PDB entry 9GI2 | electron microscopy, 3.40 A resolution | chains A and B

Chain A:
Protein: Acyl carrier protein
Source organism: Escherichia coli MC1061
UniProt: P0A6A8 (ACP_ECOLI); residues 0-77 here correspond to UniProt positions 1-78 (UniProt number = residue number + 1)
Amino-acid sequence (78 residues; each row starts with the number of its first residue; numbering starts at 0):
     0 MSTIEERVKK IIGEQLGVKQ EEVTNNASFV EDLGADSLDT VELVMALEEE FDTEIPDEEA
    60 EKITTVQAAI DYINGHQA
Not modelled in the structure: 0-2, 77
UniProt features mapped onto this chain:
  - modified residue: Ser36 (O-(pantetheine 4'-phosphoryl)serine)

Chain B:
Protein: Siderophore exporter MmpL4
Source organism: Mycobacterium tuberculosis
Notes: engineered mutation(s): Deletion (S491-Y685)
UniProt: P9WJV2 (MMPL4_MYCTO); the construct has insertions or renumbered stretches relative to UniProt, so the offset changes along the chain: 2-487 = UniProt 2-487; 679-681 = UniProt 488-490; 687-967 = UniProt 687-967
Amino-acid sequence (783 residues; row label = number of the first residue in the row; note: 191 numbers in that range are skipped by the numbering (no residue carries them; nothing is unmodelled there)):
     1 VSTKFANDSN TNARPEKPFI ARMIHAFAVP IILGWLAVCV VVTVFVPSLE AVGQERSVSL
    61 SPKDAPSFEA MGRIGMVFKE GDSDSFAMVI IEGNQPLGDA AHKYYDGLVA QLRADKKHVQ
   121 SVQDLWGDPL TAAGVQSNDG KAAYVQLSLA GNQGTPLANE SVEAVRSIVE STPAPPGIKA
   181 YVTGPSALAA DMHHSGDRSM ARITMVTVAV IFIMLLLVYR SIITVVLLLI TVGVELTAAR
   241 GVVAVLGHSG AIGLTTFAVS LLTSLAIAAG TDYGIFIIGR YQEARQAGED KEAAYYTMYR
   301 GTAHVILGSG LTIAGATFCL SFARMPYFQT LGIPCAVGML VAVAVALTLG PAVLHVGSRF
   361 GLFDPKRLLK VRGWRRVGTV VVRWPLPVLV ATCAIALVGL LALPGYKTSY NDRDYLPDFI
   421 PANQGYAAAD RHFSQARMKP EILMIESDHD MRNPADFLVL DKLAKGIFRV PGISRVQAIT
   481 RPEGTTM
   679 DHTGGSSSPP EVFKNKDFQR AMKSFLSSDG HAARFIILHR GDPQSPEGIK SIDAIRTAAE
   739 ESLKGTPLED AKIYLAGTAA VFHDISEGAQ WDLLIAAISS LCLIFIIMLI ITRAFIAAAV
   799 IVGTVALSLG ASFGLSVLLW QHILAIHLHW LVLAMSVIVL LAVGSDYNLL LVSRFKQEIG
   859 AGLKTGIIRS MGGTGKVVTN AGLVFAVTMA SMAVSDLRVI GQVGTTIGLG LLFDTLIVRS
   919 FMTPSIAALL GRWFWWPLRV RSRPARTPTV PSETQPAGRP LAMSSDRLGA LEVLFQ
Not modelled in the structure: 1-15, 679-689, 940-974
Differences from the reference sequence: expression tag (1, 968-974); linker (682-686)

Chain A / chain B interface:
Contacting residue pairs (21; chain A residue first):
  Asp35(A) - Arg376(B)  salt bridge
  Leu37(A) - Arg376(B)
  Leu37(A) - Thr379(B)
  Leu37(A) - Val380(B)  hydrophobic
  Asp38(A) - Arg372(B)  salt bridge
  Asp38(A) - Arg376(B)  salt bridge
  Val40(A) - Arg383(B)
  Glu41(A) - Arg375(B)  salt bridge
  Glu41(A) - Thr379(B)
  Glu41(A) - Ile866(B)
  Met44(A) - Lys862(B)
  Met44(A) - Ile866(B)  hydrophobic
  Ala45(A) - Thr863(B)
  Glu48(A) - Ala859(B)
  Glu48(A) - Gly860(B)
  Glu48(A) - Leu861(B)  hydrogen bond (side chain-backbone)
  Glu48(A) - Lys862(B)  hydrogen bond (side chain-backbone)
  Glu48(A) - Thr863(B)  hydrogen bond (side chain-backbone)
  Glu48(A) - Arg939(B)
  Glu49(A) - Arg939(B)
  Asp51(A) - Arg939(B)  salt bridge
Interface residues without a listed pair, chain A (13 interface residues in all): Glu13, Gln14, Asp56
Interface residues without a listed pair, chain B (17 interface residues in all): Val382, Gly864, Arg867, Arg930

Overview:
Chain A and chain B form an interface of 13 and 17 residues respectively, with 3 hydrogen bonds and 5 salt
bridges. Polar contacts include Asp35(A)-Arg376(B), Asp38(A)-Arg372(B) and Asp38(A)-Arg376(B).
Here chain A is Acyl carrier protein (Escherichia coli MC1061) and chain B is Siderophore exporter MmpL4
(Mycobacterium tuberculosis). Entry 9GI2 (Truncated MmpL4 in nanodiscs in absence of substrate) was determined
by electron microscopy (same publication as 9GI0 and 9GI3).
